2VCV - chains A and B; structure by X-ray diffraction, 1.80 A resolution.

[Chain A (and B)]
Molecule: Glutathione S-transferase A3
Organism: Homo sapiens
Notes: EC 2.5.1.18; chain B of this document is another copy of the same molecule, construct and numbering; everything in this record applies to it too
UniProtKB: Q16772 (GSTA3_HUMAN); numbering as in UniProt (aligned over 1-222)
Sequence (222 residues; each row starts with the number of its first residue):
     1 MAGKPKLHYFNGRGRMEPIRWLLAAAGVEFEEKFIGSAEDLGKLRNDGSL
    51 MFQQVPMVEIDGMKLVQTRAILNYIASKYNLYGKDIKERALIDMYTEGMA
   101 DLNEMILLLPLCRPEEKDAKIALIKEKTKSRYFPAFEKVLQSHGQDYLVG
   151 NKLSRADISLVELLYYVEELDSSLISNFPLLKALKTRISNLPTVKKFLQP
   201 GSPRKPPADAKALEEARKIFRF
Disordered / not traced: 1-3
UniProt features mapped onto this chain:
  - binding site (glutathione): Tyr-9, Arg-45, Gln-54, Val-55, Gln-67, Thr-68
  - modified residue: Ala-2 (N-acetylalanine), Lys-4 (N6-succinyllysine)
Small-molecule neighbours:
  - 4-androstene-3-17-dione (ASD): Tyr-9, Phe-10, Arg-15, Leu-107, Leu-108, Pro-110, Leu-111, Ala-208, Ala-212, Leu-213, Ala-216, Phe-220, Phe-222
  - glutathione (GSH): Tyr-9, Arg-15, Arg-45, Gln-53, Gln-54, Val-55, Pro-56, Gln-67, Thr-68, Phe-220

[Interface between chain A and chain B]
Pairs across the interface - 63 pairs, chain A then chain B:
  Met-51(A) with Met-94(B), hydrophobic; Tyr-95(B), hydrophobic; Ala-135(B); Val-139(B), hydrophobic
  Phe-52(A) with Met-94(B); Gly-98(B); Arg-131(B), hydrogen bond (backbone-side chain); Tyr-132(B), hydrophobic; Ala-135(B), hydrophobic; Phe-136(B), hydrophobic
  Gln-53(A) with Ser-130(B); Arg-131(B), hydrogen bond
  Gln-54(A) with Arg-131(B), hydrogen bond
  Asp-61(A) with Lys-87(B)
  Met-63(A) with Ala-90(B), hydrophobic
  Leu-65(A) with Ala-90(B); Met-94(B), hydrophobic
  Val-66(A) with Met-94(B)
  Gln-67(A) with Met-94(B); Glu-97(B); Gly-98(B); Asp-101(B), hydrogen bond
  Arg-69(A) with Arg-69(B); Glu-97(B), salt bridge
  Ala-70(A) with Asp-93(B); Met-94(B)
  Asn-73(A) with Tyr-82(B); Asp-93(B), hydrogen bond
  Tyr-74(A) with Ile-86(B), hydrophobic; Ala-90(B), hydrophobic
  Ser-77(A) with Ile-86(B); Arg-89(B)
  Lys-78(A) with Ile-86(B)
  Ile-86(A) with Tyr-74(B); Ser-77(B); Lys-78(B)
  Lys-87(A) with Met-63(B)
  Arg-89(A) with Ser-77(B)
  Ala-90(A) with Leu-65(B), hydrophobic
  Asp-93(A) with Ala-70(B); Asn-73(B), hydrogen bond
  Met-94(A) with Met-51(B), hydrophobic; Phe-52(B); Lys-64(B); Leu-65(B), hydrophobic; Val-66(B); Gln-67(B); Ala-70(B)
  Tyr-95(A) with Met-51(B), hydrophobic
  Glu-97(A) with Gln-67(B); Arg-69(B), salt bridge
  Gly-98(A) with Phe-52(B); Gln-67(B)
  Asp-101(A) with Gln-67(B), hydrogen bond
  Ser-130(A) with Gln-53(B), hydrogen bond (backbone-side chain)
  Arg-131(A) with Arg-45(B); Phe-52(B), hydrogen bond (side chain-backbone); Gln-53(B), hydrogen bond; Gln-54(B)
  Tyr-132(A) with Phe-52(B), hydrophobic
  Ala-135(A) with Met-51(B); Phe-52(B), hydrophobic
  Phe-136(A) with Phe-52(B), hydrophobic
Interface residues without a listed pair, chain A (33 interface residues in all): Arg-45, Lys-64, Tyr-82

[Overview]
The chain A/chain B interface involves 33 residues from each chain, with 10 hydrogen bonds and 2 salt bridges.
Polar contacts include Arg-69(A)/Glu-97(B), Phe-52(A)/Arg-131(B) and Gln-53(A)/Arg-131(B). Ligands of chain A:
glutathione and 4-androstene-3-17-dione. From UniProt: 6 glutathione-binding residues on chain A.
Chain A and chain B are both Glutathione S-transferase A3 (Homo sapiens); the structure, Glutathione
transferase A3-3 in complex with glutathione and delta-4- androstene-3-17-dione, was determined by X-ray
diffraction, deposited together with 2WJU and 2VCT.
